PDB entry 6LA5 | electron microscopy, 2.86 A resolution | chains A and D of the 5 polymer chains in the assembly

# Chain A
Name: Capsid protein VP1
Source organism: Echovirus E11
Amino-acid sequence (285 residues; each row starts with the number of its first residue):
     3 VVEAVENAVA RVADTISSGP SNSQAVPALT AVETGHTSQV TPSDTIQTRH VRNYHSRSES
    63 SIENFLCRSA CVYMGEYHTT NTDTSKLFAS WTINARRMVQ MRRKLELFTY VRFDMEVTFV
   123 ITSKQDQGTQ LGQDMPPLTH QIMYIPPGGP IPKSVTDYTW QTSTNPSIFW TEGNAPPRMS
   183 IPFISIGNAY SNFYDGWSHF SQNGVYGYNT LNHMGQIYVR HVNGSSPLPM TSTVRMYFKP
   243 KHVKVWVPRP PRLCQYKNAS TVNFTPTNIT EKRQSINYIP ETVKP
Residues lining bound ligands: sphingosine (SPH): Ile95, Ala97, Leu107, Val113, Phe115, Met117, Val119, Ile144, Tyr146, Pro168, Ser169, Met181, Ile183, Ile186, Tyr192, Asn194, Tyr210, Met216, Ile219, Met238, Phe240

# Chain D
Name: Capsid protein VP4
Source organism: Echovirus E11
Amino-acid sequence (69 residues; numbered 1 to 69; the number before each row is that of its first residue):
     1 MGAQVSTQKT GAHETGLNAS GRSIIHYTNI NYYKDAASNS ANRQDFSQDP GKFTEPVKDI
    61 MVKSLPALN
Disordered / not traced: 14-23

# How chain A and chain D interact
Residue-residue contacts (53):
  Val3(A) - Met1(D)
  Val3(A) - Gly2(D)  hydrogen bond (backbone-backbone)
  Val3(A) - Ala3(D)  hydrogen bond (backbone-backbone)
  Val4(A) - Val5(D)  hydrophobic
  Glu5(A) - Ala3(D)  hydrogen bond (backbone-backbone)
  Glu5(A) - Gln4(D)
  Glu5(A) - Val5(D)  hydrogen bond (backbone-backbone)
  Ala6(A) - Val5(D)
  Val7(A) - Gln4(D)
  Val7(A) - Val5(D)
  Val7(A) - Ser6(D)
  Asn9(A) - Ser6(D)  hydrogen bond
  Asn9(A) - Thr7(D)
  Asn9(A) - Gln44(D)  hydrogen bond
  Ala10(A) - Phe46(D)
  Ala12(A) - Phe46(D)  hydrophobic
  Arg13(A) - Ala12(D)
  Ala27(A) - Ser64(D)
  Val28(A) - Ser64(D)
  Pro29(A) - Lys63(D)
  Thr32(A) - Ala67(D)
  Ala33(A) - Ala67(D)
  Ala33(A) - Leu68(D)  hydrophobic
  Thr36(A) - Val57(D)
  Thr36(A) - Met61(D)
  Gly37(A) - Pro56(D)
  His38(A) - Thr54(D)
  His38(A) - Glu55(D)
  Thr39(A) - Thr54(D)  hydrogen bond (backbone-backbone)
  Gln41(A) - Thr54(D)
  Gln41(A) - Glu55(D)
  Gln41(A) - Lys63(D)  hydrogen bond (backbone-side chain)
  Asp46(A) - Lys63(D)  salt bridge
  Arg59(A) - Gln48(D)  hydrogen bond
  Ser60(A) - Lys9(D)
  Ser60(A) - Phe46(D)
  Glu65(A) - Asn42(D)
  Asn66(A) - Arg43(D)  hydrogen bond (side chain-backbone)
  Asn66(A) - Phe46(D)
  Cys69(A) - Ala41(D)  hydrophobic
  Cys69(A) - Arg43(D)  hydrogen bond (backbone-side chain)
  Asp116(A) - Ala37(D)
  Ser182(A) - Ala37(D)  hydrogen bond (side chain-backbone)
  Ser182(A) - Ser38(D)
  Pro184(A) - Ala37(D)  hydrophobic
  Lys243(A) - Ala37(D)  hydrogen bond (side chain-backbone)
  Lys243(A) - Ser38(D)
  Lys243(A) - Asn39(D)  hydrogen bond (side chain-backbone)
  His244(A) - Ala36(D)
  His244(A) - Asn39(D)
  His244(A) - Ser40(D)  hydrogen bond (side chain-backbone)
  His244(A) - Asn42(D)
  Pro250(A) - Phe53(D)
Interface residues without a listed pair, chain A (38 interface residues in all): Val11, Gln26, Thr43, Tyr56, Ser63, Ile183, Lys241
Interface residues without a listed pair, chain D (32 interface residues in all): His13, Asp45

# Summary
38 residues of chain A and 32 residues of chain D are in contact; the contacts include 15 hydrogen bonds and 1
salt bridge. Polar contacts include Asp46(A)-Lys63(D), Asn9(A)-Ser6(D) and Asn9(A)-Gln44(D). Chain A binds
sphingosine.
Chain A is Capsid protein VP1 and chain D is Capsid protein VP4, both from Echovirus E11; the structure,
Cryo-EM structure of echovirus 11 complexed with its attaching receptor CD55 at pH 7.4, was determined by
electron microscopy (same publication as 6LA3, 6LA4, 6LA6, 6LA7, 6LAO, 6LAP and 3 further entries).
